PDB entry 8J8F | electron microscopy, 2.98 A resolution | chains B and T of the 5 polymer chains in the assembly

# Chain B
Name: E4R
Organism: Monkeypox virus
Notes: EC 3.2.2.27
Reference sequence: Q5IXS4 (Q5IXS4_MONPV); residues 1-218 here = UniProt positions 1-218
Sequence (241 residues; row label = number of the first residue in the row; numbers below 1 keep their minus sign (Met-22 is residue -22)):
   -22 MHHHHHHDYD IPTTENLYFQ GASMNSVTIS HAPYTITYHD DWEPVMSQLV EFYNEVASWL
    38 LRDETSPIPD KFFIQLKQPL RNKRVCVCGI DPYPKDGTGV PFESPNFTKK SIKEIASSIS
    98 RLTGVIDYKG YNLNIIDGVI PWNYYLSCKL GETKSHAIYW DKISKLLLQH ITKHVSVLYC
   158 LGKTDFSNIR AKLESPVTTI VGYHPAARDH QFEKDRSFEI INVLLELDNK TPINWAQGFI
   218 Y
Disordered / not traced: -22 to 0
Differences from the reference sequence: initiating methionine (-22); expression tag (-21 to 0)

# Chain T
Molecule: 38-nt DNA strand
Sequence (38 nucleotides; row label = number of the first residue in the row; numbers below 1 keep their minus sign (DG-10 is residue -10)):
   -10 GTTTTTTTTT TTTGATAACT TAATCTCACA TAGCAGCT
Disordered / not traced: -10 to -5, 18-27

# Interface between chain B and chain T
Contacting residue pairs - 11 pairs, chain B then chain T:
  Pro71(B) - DT-4(T)  phosphate contact
  Gly128(B) - DT-4(T)  phosphate contact
  Thr130(B) - DT-4(T)  phosphate contact
  Lys131(B) - DT-3(T)  base contact
  Lys160(B) - DT-1(T)  salt bridge to the phosphate
  Lys160(B) - DT0(T)  salt bridge to the phosphate
  Thr161(B) - DT-2(T)  hydrogen bond to the phosphate
  Tyr180(B) - DT-2(T)  sugar contact
  His181(B) - DT-3(T)  hydrogen bond to the phosphate
  His181(B) - DT-2(T)  salt bridge to the phosphate
  Ala183(B) - DT-3(T)  sugar contact
Also at the interface, not in a pair above, chain B (11 interface residues in all): Asp162, Ala184

# Summary
11 residues of chain B face 5 of chain T across their interface, with 2 hydrogen bonds and 3 salt bridges.
Among the polar pairs are Thr161(B)-DT-2(T), His181(B)-DT-3(T) and Lys160(B)-DT-1(T).
Chain B is E4R (Monkeypox virus) and chain T is a 38-nt DNA strand; the structure, Monkeypox virus DNA
replication holoenzyme F8, A22 and E4 in complex with a DNA duplex and ..., was determined by electron
microscopy together with 8J8G and 8J86 from the same study.
